PDB entry 7YYH | electron microscopy, 8.90 A resolution (very low resolution: no residue pairs are listed; an interface is given only as per-side residue counts) | chains N and i of the 23 polymer chains in the assembly

== Chain N ==
Name: Centromere protein N
Organism: Homo sapiens
UniProt: Q96H22 (CENPN_HUMAN); residues 1-339 here = UniProt positions 1-339
Chain sequence (339 residues; each row starts with the number of its first residue):
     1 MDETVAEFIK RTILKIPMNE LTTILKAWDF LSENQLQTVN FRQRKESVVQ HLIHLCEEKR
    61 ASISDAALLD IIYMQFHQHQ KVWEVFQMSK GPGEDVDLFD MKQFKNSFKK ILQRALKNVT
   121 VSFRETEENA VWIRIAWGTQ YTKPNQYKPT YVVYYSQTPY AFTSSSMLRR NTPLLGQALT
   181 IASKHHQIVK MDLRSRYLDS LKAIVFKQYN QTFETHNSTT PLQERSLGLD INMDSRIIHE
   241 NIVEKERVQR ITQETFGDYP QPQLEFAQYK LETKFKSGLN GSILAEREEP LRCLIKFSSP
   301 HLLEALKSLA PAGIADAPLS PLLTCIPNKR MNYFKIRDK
Unresolved in the structure: 1, 91-96, 210-232, 278-288, 339
UniProt features mapped onto this chain:
  - modified residue (Phosphoserine): Ser226, Ser235, Ser282
  - mutagenesis: Arg11 (R11A: Decreases the binding to centromeres), Arg196 (R196A: Decreases the binding to centromeres)
Reported in the primary citation:
  - binding site for the 171-nt DNA strand: Arg169

== Chain i ==
Molecule: 171-nt DNA strand
Sequence (171 nucleotides; numbered 71 to 241; the number before each row is that of its first residue):
    71 CTACAAAAAG AGTGTTTCAA AACTGCTCTA TCAAAAGGAA TGTTCAACTC TGTGAGTTGA
   131 ATGCAATCAT CACAAAGAAG TTTCTGAGAA TGCTTCTGTT TAGTTTTTAT GTGAAGATAT
   191 TCCCGTTTCC AACGAAGGCC TCAAAGCGGT CCAAATATCC ACTTGCAGAT T
Unresolved in the structure: 71-72, 225-241

== Chain N / chain i interface ==
At this resolution (9 A) residue pairs are not listed: 7 residues of chain N and 5 of chain i lie at the interface.

== In short ==
Chain N and chain i form an interface of 7 and 5 residues respectively. UniProt lists 2 mutagenesis sites on
chain N. The paper reports a binding site for the 171-nt DNA strand at Arg169(N).
Here chain N is Centromere protein N (Homo sapiens) and chain i is a 171-nt DNA strand. Entry 7YYH (Structure
of the human CCANdeltaT CENP-A alpha-satellite complex) was determined by electron microscopy (same
publication as 7PB4, 7PB8, 7PII, 7PKN, 7R5R, 7R5S, 7R5V and 7YWX).
